Entry 7UZJ (electron microscopy, 3.30 A resolution); this record covers chains E and H of the 20 polymer chains in the assembly.

[Chain E]
Molecule: V-type proton ATPase subunit B, brain isoform
Organism: Rattus norvegicus
UniProtKB: P62815 (VATB2_RAT); residue numbers follow UniProt; this construct covers 1-511
Chain sequence (511 residues; each row starts with the number of its first residue):
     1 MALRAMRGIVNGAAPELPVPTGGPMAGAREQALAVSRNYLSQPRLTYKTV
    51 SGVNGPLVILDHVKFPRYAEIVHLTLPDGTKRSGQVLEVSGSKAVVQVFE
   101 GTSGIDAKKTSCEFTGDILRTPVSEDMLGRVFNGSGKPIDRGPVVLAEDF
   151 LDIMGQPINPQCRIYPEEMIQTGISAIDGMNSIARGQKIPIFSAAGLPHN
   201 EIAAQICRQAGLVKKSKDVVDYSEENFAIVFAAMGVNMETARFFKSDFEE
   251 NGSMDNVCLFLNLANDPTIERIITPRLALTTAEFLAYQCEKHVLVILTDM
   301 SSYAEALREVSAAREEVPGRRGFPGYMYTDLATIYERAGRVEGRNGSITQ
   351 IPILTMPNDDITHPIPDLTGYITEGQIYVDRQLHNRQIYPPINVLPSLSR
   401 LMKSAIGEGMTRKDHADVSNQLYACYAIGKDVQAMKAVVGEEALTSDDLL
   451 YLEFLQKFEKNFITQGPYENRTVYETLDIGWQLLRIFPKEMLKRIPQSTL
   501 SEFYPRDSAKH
Disordered / not traced: 1-37, 217-223, 509-511
UniProt features mapped onto this chain:
  - binding site (ATP): Arg-400

[Chain H]
Molecule: ATPase H+-transporting V1 subunit D
Organism: Rattus norvegicus
UniProtKB: Q6P503 (Q6P503_RAT); residues 1-247 here = UniProt positions 1-247
Chain sequence (247 residues; row label = number of the first residue in the row):
     1 MSGKDRIEIFPSRMAQTIMKARLKGAQTGRNLLKKKSDALTLRFRQILKK
    51 IIETKMLMGEVMREAAFSLAEAKFTAGDFSTTVIQNVNKAQVKIRAKKDN
   101 VAGVTLPVFEHYHEGTDSYELTGLARGGEQLAKLKRNYAKAVELLVELAS
   151 LQTSFVTLDEAIKITNRRVNAIEHVIIPRIERTLAYIITELDEREREEFY
   201 RLKKIQEKKKIIKEKSEKDLERRRAAGEVMEPANLLAEEKDEDLLFE
Disordered / not traced: 1-3, 115-127, 224-247

[How chain E and chain H interact]
Pairs across the interface - 19 pairs, chain E then chain H:
  Glu-315(E) / Gln-206(H)  hydrogen bond (backbone-side chain)
  Glu-315(E) / Lys-209(H)  salt bridge
  Val-317(E) / Phe-199(H)  hydrophobic
  Val-317(E) / Leu-202(H)  hydrophobic
  Val-317(E) / Gln-206(H)
  Pro-318(E) / Leu-202(H)
  Arg-320(E) / Asp-192(H)  salt bridge
  Arg-320(E) / Glu-195(H)  salt bridge
  Arg-321(E) / Arg-13(H)
  Arg-321(E) / Glu-195(H)
  Asn-358(E) / Thr-17(H)  hydrogen bond
  Asp-360(E) / Lys-20(H)  salt bridge
  Thr-362(E) / Lys-20(H)  hydrogen bond
  Asp-431(E) / Lys-35(H)  salt bridge
  Met-435(E) / Lys-35(H)
  Val-438(E) / Leu-32(H)
  Val-438(E) / Ala-102(H)
  Val-439(E) / Ala-39(H)  hydrophobic
  Val-439(E) / Ala-102(H)
Other interface residues (no listed pair), chain E (15 interface residues in all): Glu-316, Gly-319, Ala-434
Other interface residues (no listed pair), chain H (15 interface residues in all): Lys-36, Lys-203

[In short]
Chain E and chain H each contribute 15 residues to their interface, with 3 hydrogen bonds and 5 salt bridges.
Polar contacts include Glu-315(E)/Lys-209(H), Arg-320(E)/Asp-192(H) and Arg-320(E)/Glu-195(H). From UniProt:
ATP-binding residue Arg-400(E) on chain E.
Chain E is V-type proton ATPase subunit B, brain isoform and chain H is ATPase H+-transporting V1 subunit D,
both from Rattus norvegicus; the structure, Rat Kidney V1 complex with SidK and NCOA7B, State 1, was
determined by electron microscopy.
